5WDU - chains G and H of the 21 polymer chains in the assembly; structure by X-ray diffraction, 7.00 A resolution (low resolution: residue-level contacts below are approximate; hydrogen-bond / salt-bridge calls are withheld).

# Chain G
Protein: Envelope glycoprotein gp160
Organism: Human immunodeficiency virus 1
UniProtKB: Q2N0S6 (Q2N0S6_9HIV1); the construct lacks a stretch of the UniProt sequence and is renumbered around it, so the offset changes along the chain: 32-141 = UniProt 31-140; 150-185 = UniProt 141-176; 189-309 = UniProt 188-308; 312-321 = UniProt 309-318; 2 more segments
Sequence (471 residues; row label = number of the first residue in the row; note: 14 numbers in that range are skipped by the numbering (no residue carries them; nothing is unmodelled there); a row labelled like 185A-185K holds insertion residues (185A, then the next letters in order)):
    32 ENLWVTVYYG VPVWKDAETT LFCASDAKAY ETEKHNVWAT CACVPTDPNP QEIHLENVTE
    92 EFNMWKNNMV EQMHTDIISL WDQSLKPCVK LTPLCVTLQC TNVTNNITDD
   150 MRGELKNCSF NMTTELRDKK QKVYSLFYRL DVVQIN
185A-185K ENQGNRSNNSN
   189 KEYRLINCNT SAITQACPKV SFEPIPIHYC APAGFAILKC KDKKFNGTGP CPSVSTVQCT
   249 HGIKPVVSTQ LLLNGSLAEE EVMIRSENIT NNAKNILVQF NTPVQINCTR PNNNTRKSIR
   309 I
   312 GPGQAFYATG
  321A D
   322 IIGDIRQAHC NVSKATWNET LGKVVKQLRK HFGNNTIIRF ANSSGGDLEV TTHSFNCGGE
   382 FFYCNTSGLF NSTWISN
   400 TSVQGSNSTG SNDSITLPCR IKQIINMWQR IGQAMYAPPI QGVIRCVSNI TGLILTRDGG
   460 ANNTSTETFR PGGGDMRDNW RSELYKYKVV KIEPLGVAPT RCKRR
Disordered / not traced: 185A-185K, 400-410
Disulfide bonds: Cys54-Cys74, Cys119-Cys205, Cys126-Cys196, Cys131-Cys157, Cys218-Cys247, Cys228-Cys239, Cys296-Cys331, Cys378-Cys445, Cys385-Cys418
Covalently attached groups: glycan linked to Asn88, Asn332; N-acetylglucosamine (NAG) linked to Asn133, Asn137, Asn156, Asn160, Asn197, Asn234, Asn262, Asn276, Asn295, Asn301, Asn339, Asn363, Asn386, Asn392, Asn448
Construct notes: conflict Cys72 (His71 in Q2N0S6), Asn332 (Thr330 in Q2N0S6), Ala460 (Ser457 in Q2N0S6), Asn461 (Thr458 in Q2N0S6), Thr463 (Ser460 in Q2N0S6), Ser464 (Thr461 in Q2N0S6), Cys501 (Ala498 in Q2N0S6)
Small-molecule neighbours: N-acetylglucosamine (NAG; 2-acetamido-2-deoxy-beta-D-glucopyranose): Glu32, Leu34, Arg500

# Chain H
Protein: bnAb 35O22 Fab heavy chain
Organism: Homo sapiens
Notes: antibody fragment or engineered binder
Sequence (242 residues; numbered 1 to 224 plus 18 insertion-coded residues; the number before each row is that of its first residue; a row labelled like 72A-72H holds insertion residues (72A, then the next letters in order)):
     1 QGQLVQSGAE LKKPGASVKI SCKTSGYRFN FYHINWIRQT AGRGPEWMGW IS
   52A P
    53 YSGDKNLAPA FQDRVIMTTD
72A-72H TEVPVTSF
    73 TSTGAAYMEI
82A-82C RNL
    83 KFDDTGTYFC AKGLLRDG
100A-100F SSTWLP
   101 YLWGQGTLLT VSSASTKGPS VFPLAPSSKS TSGGTAALGC LVKDYFPEPV TVSWNSGALT
   161 SGVHTFPAVL QSSGLYSLSS VVTVPSSSLG TQTYICNVNH KPSNTKVDKR VEPKSCDKGL
   221 EVLF
Disulfide bonds: Cys22-Cys92, Cys140-Cys196

# Interface between chain G and chain H
Contacting residue pairs (11):
  Glu87(G) - Tyr53(H)
  Asn88(G) - Arg28(H)
  Asn88(G) - Phe31(H)
  Asn88(G) - Tyr53(H)
  Thr90(G) - Arg28(H)
  Thr90(G) - Pro72D(H)
  Thr90(G) - Thr72F(H)
  Thr90(G) - Ser72G(H)
  Pro238(G) - Pro72D(H)
  Pro238(G) - Val72E(H)
  Pro240(G) - Pro72D(H)
Interface residues without a listed pair, chain G (8 interface residues in all): Val89, Glu91, Glu92
Interface residues without a listed pair, chain H (9 interface residues in all): Glu72B, Arg98

# In short
The interface between chain G and chain H involves 8 residues on one side and 9 on the other. Ligands of chain
G: N-acetylglucosamine. N-acetylglucosamine is covalently linked to Asn133(G), Asn137(G), Asn156(G),
Asn160(G), Asn197(G) and Asn234(G) and 9 more.
Here chain G is Envelope glycoprotein gp160 (Human immunodeficiency virus 1) and chain H is bnAb 35O22 Fab
heavy chain (Homo sapiens). Entry 5WDU (HIV-1 Env BG505 SOSIP.664 H72C-H564C trimer in complex with bNAbs
PGT122 Fab, 35O22 Fab and NIH45-46 ...) was determined by X-ray diffraction.
